Entry 5WYB (X-ray diffraction, 2.25 A resolution); this record covers chain B.

[Chain B]
Molecule: Probable enoyl-CoA hydratase/isomerase
Organism: Pseudomonas aeruginosa PA14
Notes: fragment: l15d
UniProtKB: Q9I5I4 (Q9I5I4_PSEAE); numbering as in UniProt (aligned over 1-272)
Chain sequence (280 residues; numbered 1 to 280; the number before each row is that of its first residue):
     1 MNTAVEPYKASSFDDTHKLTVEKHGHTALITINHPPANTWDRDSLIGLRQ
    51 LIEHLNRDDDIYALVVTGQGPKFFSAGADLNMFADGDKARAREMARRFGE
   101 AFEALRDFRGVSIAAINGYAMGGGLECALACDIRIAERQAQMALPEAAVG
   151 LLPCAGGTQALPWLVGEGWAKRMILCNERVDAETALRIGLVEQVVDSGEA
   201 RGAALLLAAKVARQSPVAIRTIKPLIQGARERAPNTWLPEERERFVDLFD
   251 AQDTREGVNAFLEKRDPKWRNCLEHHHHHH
Disordered / not traced: 1-8, 253-280
Differences from the reference sequence: engineered mutation Asp-15 (Leu in Q9I5I4); expression tag (273-280)
From the paper describing this entry:
  - catalytic residues: Glu-126, Cys-127, Cys-131, Glu-146, Cys-154 (proposed by the authors, not directly observed)
  - catalytic residues: Ala-78, Gly-123 (from molecular simulation)
  - contacts within the chain: Cys-127/Cys-131
  - conformationally variable residues (order/disorder transition): Gln-252 to Cys-272

[Overview]
From the paper: catalytic residues Glu-126, Cys-127 and Cys-131 among others; conformational variability at
Gln-252.
Chain B is Probable enoyl-CoA hydratase/isomerase (Pseudomonas aeruginosa PA14); the structure, Structure of
Pseudomonas aeruginosa DspI, was determined by X-ray diffraction (same publication as 5WYD).
